Entry 7ZW5 (X-ray diffraction, 1.38 A resolution); this record covers chains A and B.

== Chain A ==
Molecule: Serine protease subunit NS2B
From: Zika virus
UniProt: Q32ZE1 (POLG_ZIKV); residues 46-96 here correspond to UniProt positions 1414-1464 (UniProt number = residue number + 1368)
Amino-acid sequence (53 residues; numbered 44 to 96; the number before each row is that of its first residue):
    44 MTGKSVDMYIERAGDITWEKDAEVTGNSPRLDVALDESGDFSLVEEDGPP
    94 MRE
Unresolved in the structure: 44-49, 88-96
Sequence notes: initiating methionine (44); expression tag (45)
Residues lining bound ligands: MI-2259 (JG0; 1-[(8R,15S,18S)-15-(4-azanylbutyl)-18-(2-carbamimidamidoethyl)-4,7,14,17,20-pentakis(oxidanylidene)-3,6,13,16,19-pentazabicyclo[20.3.1]hexacosa-1(25),22(26),23-trien-8-yl]guanidine): G82, D83, F84
UniProt features mapped onto this chain:
  - region: I53 to P92 (Interacts with and activates NS3 protease)

== Chain B ==
Molecule: Serine protease NS3
From: Zika virus
Notes: EC 3.4.21.91, 3.6.1.15, 3.6.4.13
UniProt: Q32ZE1 (POLG_ZIKV); residues 1-177 here correspond to UniProt positions 1499-1675 (UniProt number = residue number + 1498)
Amino-acid sequence (178 residues; each row starts with the number of its first residue; numbering starts at 0):
     0 GSGALWDVPAPKEVKKGETTDGVYRVMTRRLLGSTQVGVGVMQEGVFHTM
    50 WHVTKGAALRSGEGRLDPYWGDVKQDLVSYCGPWKLDAAWDGLSEVQLLA
   100 VPPGERAKNIQTLPGIFKTKDGDIGAVALDYPAGTSGSPILDKCGRVIGL
   150 YGNGVVIKNGSYVSAITQGKREEETPVE
Unresolved in the structure: 0-18, 29-32, 172-177
Sequence notes: expression tag (0); conflict K107 (Arg1605 in Q32ZE1)
Residues lining bound ligands: MI-2259 (JG0; 1-[(8R,15S,18S)-15-(4-azanylbutyl)-18-(2-carbamimidamidoethyl)-4,7,14,17,20-pentakis(oxidanylidene)-3,6,13,16,19-pentazabicyclo[20.3.1]hexacosa-1(25),22(26),23-trien-8-yl]guanidine): H51, D75, D129, Y130, P131, A132, S135, Y150, G151, N152, G153, V154, V155, G159, S160, Y161
UniProt features mapped onto this chain:
  - active site (Charge relay system): H51, D75, S135

== How chain A and chain B interact ==
Pairs across the interface (97):
  D50(A) with M26(B); T27(B); R28(B), hydrogen bond (backbone-backbone); R59(B), salt bridge
  M51(A) with V25(B), hydrophobic; M26(B); T27(B); V52(B); T53(B); A56(B), hydrophobic; A57(B); L58(B); R59(B), hydrogen bond (backbone-backbone)
  Y52(A) with R24(B); V25(B); M26(B), hydrogen bond (backbone-backbone); R28(B); S33(B), hydrogen bond; R59(B)
  I53(A) with Y23(B), hydrophobic; R24(B); M41(B), hydrophobic; R59(B), hydrogen bond (backbone-backbone); S60(B); L65(B), hydrophobic
  E54(A) with Y23(B); R24(B), hydrogen bond (backbone-backbone)
  R55(A) with T19(B); D20(B), hydrogen bond (side chain-backbone); G21(B); V22(B); Y23(B)
  A56(A) with V22(B), hydrogen bond (backbone-backbone); R24(B); V100(B), hydrophobic
  G57(A) with G21(B); V22(B), hydrogen bond (backbone-backbone)
  D58(A) with L98(B)
  I59(A) with G21(B); V22(B); V40(B), hydrophobic; L98(B), hydrophobic; L140(B), hydrophobic; G144(B)
  T60(A) with N108(B), hydrogen bond (backbone-side chain); L140(B)
  W61(A) with E94(B); V95(B); Q96(B); Q110(B); L140(B); D141(B); K142(B)
  E62(A) with Q96(B), hydrogen bond (backbone-side chain); N108(B)
  A65(A) with Q96(B); Q110(B)
  E66(A) with I109(B); Q110(B), hydrogen bond (backbone-backbone)
  V67(A) with Q110(B)
  T68(A) with I109(B); Q110(B), hydrogen bond (backbone-backbone); T111(B), hydrogen bond (backbone-side chain); L128(B)
  G69(A) with A127(B)
  N70(A) with L112(B); A127(B)
  S71(A) with L112(B), hydrogen bond (side chain-backbone); P113(B); G114(B)
  P72(A) with G114(B); I115(B), hydrogen bond (backbone-backbone); A127(B); V162(B), hydrophobic
  R73(A) with I115(B)
  L74(A) with I115(B), hydrogen bond (backbone-backbone); F116(B); K117(B), hydrogen bond (backbone-backbone); I156(B), hydrophobic
  D75(A) with K117(B)
  V76(A) with F116(B), hydrophobic; K117(B), hydrogen bond (backbone-backbone); T118(B)
  L78(A) with K73(B)
  D79(A) with K73(B)
  E80(A) with V72(B); K73(B), salt bridge
  S81(A) with V72(B)
  G82(A) with V72(B); K73(B); N152(B), hydrogen bond (backbone-side chain)
  F84(A) with N152(B); G153(B); V154(B), hydrophobic; A164(B), hydrophobic
  S85(A) with V154(B)
  L86(A) with V155(B)
Also at the interface, not in a pair above, chain B (57 interface residues in all): V36, F46, A106, I123, V146

== In short ==
Chain A and chain B form an interface of 33 and 57 residues respectively; the contacts include 20 hydrogen
bonds and 2 salt bridges. Polar contacts include D50(A)-R59(B), E80(A)-K73(B) and Y52(A)-S33(B). MI-2259 is
bound between chain A and chain B.
Here chain A is Serine protease subunit NS2B and chain B is Serine protease NS3, both from Zika virus. Entry
7ZW5 (Crystal Structure of Unlinked NS2B-NS3 Protease from Zika Virus in Complex with Inhibitor MI-2259) was
determined by X-ray diffraction (same publication as 7ZPD, 7ZQF, 7ZTM, 7ZUM, 7ZV4, 7ZVV and 5 further
entries).
